Entry 7VVU (electron microscopy, 3.40 A resolution); this record covers chains Q and W of the 15 polymer chains in the assembly.

[Chain Q]
Molecule: H4
Organism: Xenopus laevis
Amino-acid sequence (103 residues; numbered 0 to 102; the number before each row is that of its first residue; numbering starts at 0):
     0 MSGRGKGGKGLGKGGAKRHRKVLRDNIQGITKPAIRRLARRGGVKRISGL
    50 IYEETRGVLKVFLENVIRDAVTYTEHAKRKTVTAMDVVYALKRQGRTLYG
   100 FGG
Disordered / not traced: 0-21, 102

[Chain W]
Molecule: 207-nt DNA strand
Sequence (207 nucleotides; numbered -39 to 167; the number before each row is that of its first residue; numbers below 1 keep their minus sign (DT-39 is residue -39)):
   -39 TCCGGAGGACTGTCCTCCGGGGACCCTATACGCGGCCGCCATCGAGAATC
    11 CCGGTGCCGAGGCCGCTCAATTGGTCGTAGACAGCTCTAGCACCGCTTAA
    61 ACGCACGTACGCGCTGTCCCCCGCGTTTTAACCGCCAAGGGGATTACTCC
   111 CTAGTCTCCAGGCACGTGTCAGATATATACATCCGATAGCTTGTCGAGAA
   161 GTACTAG
Disordered / not traced: -39 to -33, 148-167

[Chain Q / chain W interface]
Residue-residue contacts (11):
  Arg35(Q) - DC82(W)  salt bridge to the phosphate
  Arg45(Q) - DC81(W)  hydrogen bond to the sugar
  Arg45(Q) - DC82(W)  phosphate contact
  Ile46(Q) - DC81(W)  sugar contact
  Ile46(Q) - DC82(W)  hydrogen bond to the phosphate
  Ser47(Q) - DC81(W)  phosphate contact
  Gly48(Q) - DC81(W)  phosphate contact
  Arg78(Q) - DG102(W)  phosphate contact
  Lys79(Q) - DG101(W)  phosphate contact
  Lys79(Q) - DG102(W)  hydrogen bond to the phosphate
  Thr80(Q) - DG102(W)  hydrogen bond to the phosphate
Other interface residues (no listed pair), chain Q (11 interface residues in all): Arg39, Lys44, Lys77
Other interface residues (no listed pair), chain W (5 interface residues in all): DA103

[Summary]
11 residues of chain Q and 5 residues of chain W are in contact; the contacts include 4 hydrogen bonds and 1
salt bridge. Among the polar pairs are Arg45(Q)-DC81(W), Ile46(Q)-DC82(W) and Lys79(Q)-DG102(W).
Here chain Q is H4 (Xenopus laevis) and chain W is a 207-nt DNA strand. Entry 7VVU (NuA4 HAT module bound to
the nucleosome) was determined by electron microscopy.
